Entry 7TO3 (electron microscopy, 2.74 A resolution); this record covers chains A and B of the 4 polymer chains in the assembly.

[Chain A (and B)]
Protein: Cap2
From: Enterobacter cloacae
Notes: chain B of this document is another copy of the same molecule, construct and numbering; everything in this record applies to it too
Amino-acid sequence (600 residues; each row starts with the number of its first residue):
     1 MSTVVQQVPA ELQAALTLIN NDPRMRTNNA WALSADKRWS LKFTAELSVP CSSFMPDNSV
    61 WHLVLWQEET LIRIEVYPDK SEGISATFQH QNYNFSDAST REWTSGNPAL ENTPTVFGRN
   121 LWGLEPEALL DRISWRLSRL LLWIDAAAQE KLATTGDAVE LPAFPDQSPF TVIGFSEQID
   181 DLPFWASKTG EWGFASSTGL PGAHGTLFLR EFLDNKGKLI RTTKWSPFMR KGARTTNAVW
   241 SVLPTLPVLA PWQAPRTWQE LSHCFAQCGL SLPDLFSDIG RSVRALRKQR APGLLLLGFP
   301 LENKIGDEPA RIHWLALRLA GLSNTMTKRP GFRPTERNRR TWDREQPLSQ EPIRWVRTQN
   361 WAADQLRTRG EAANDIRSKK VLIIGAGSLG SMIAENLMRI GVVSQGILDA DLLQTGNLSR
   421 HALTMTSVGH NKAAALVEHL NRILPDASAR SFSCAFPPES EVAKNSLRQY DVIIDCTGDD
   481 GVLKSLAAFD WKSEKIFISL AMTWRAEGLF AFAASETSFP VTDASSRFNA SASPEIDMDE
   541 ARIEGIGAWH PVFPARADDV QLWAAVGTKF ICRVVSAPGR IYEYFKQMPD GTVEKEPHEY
Not modelled in the structure: 1-6, 320-345
Small-molecule neighbours: adenosine monophosphate (AMP): Ile384, Gly385, Ala386, Gly387, Ser388, Leu408, Asp409, Asp411, Lys432, Ala455, Phe456, Cys476, Thr477, Asp479, Val482, Phe553
Reported in the primary citation:
  - conformationally variable residues (order/disorder transition): Leu319 to Val356

[Interface between chain A and chain B]
Pairs across the interface (128; chain A residue first):
  Glu69(A) - Ala455(B)
  Glu69(A) - Phe456(B)
  Glu69(A) - Pro457(B)
  Glu69(A) - Glu459(B)
  Thr70(A) - Ser485(B)  hydrogen bond
  His90(A) - Trp549(B)
  Asn112(A) - His550(B)
  Thr113(A) - Trp549(B)
  Ala158(A) - Ala548(B)
  Ala158(A) - Trp549(B)
  Val159(A) - Gly547(B)
  Glu160(A) - Trp549(B)
  Leu161(A) - Gly547(B)  hydrogen bond (backbone-backbone)
  Leu200(A) - Met425(B)
  Pro201(A) - Thr426(B)
  Gly202(A) - Thr426(B)
  Gly202(A) - His430(B)  hydrogen bond (backbone-side chain)
  Ala203(A) - Met425(B)
  Ala203(A) - Thr426(B)
  Ala203(A) - Val428(B)
  Ala203(A) - His430(B)
  His204(A) - Val428(B)  hydrogen bond (backbone-backbone)
  His204(A) - Gly429(B)  hydrogen bond (side chain-backbone)
  His204(A) - His430(B)
  Arg357(A) - Gln414(B)
  Trp361(A) - Thr415(B)
  Gln365(A) - Gly545(B)
  Gln365(A) - Ile546(B)  hydrogen bond (side chain-backbone)
  Arg367(A) - Arg542(B)  hydrogen bond (backbone-side chain)
  Thr368(A) - Arg542(B)  hydrogen bond (backbone-side chain)
  Thr368(A) - Ile543(B)
  Thr368(A) - Glu544(B)  hydrogen bond (side chain-backbone)
  Thr368(A) - Val552(B)
  Arg369(A) - Gly416(B)
  Arg369(A) - Asn417(B)
  Arg369(A) - Ser419(B)
  Arg369(A) - Arg420(B)
  Arg369(A) - Val552(B)
  Arg369(A) - Phe553(B)
  Arg369(A) - Pro554(B)
  Arg369(A) - Ala555(B)  hydrogen bond (backbone-backbone)
  Gly370(A) - Arg556(B)
  Glu371(A) - Arg542(B)  salt bridge
  Glu371(A) - Arg556(B)
  Arg399(A) - Leu418(B)  hydrogen bond (side chain-backbone)
  Arg399(A) - Ser419(B)
  Arg399(A) - His421(B)  hydrogen bond (side chain-backbone)
  Arg399(A) - Ala422(B)
  Arg399(A) - Leu423(B)  hydrogen bond (side chain-backbone)
  Ile400(A) - Arg556(B)
  Gln414(A) - Arg357(B)
  Thr415(A) - Trp361(B)
  Gly416(A) - Arg369(B)
  Asn417(A) - Arg369(B)
  Leu418(A) - Arg399(B)  hydrogen bond (backbone-side chain)
  Leu418(A) - Ile443(B)
  Ser419(A) - Arg369(B)
  Ser419(A) - Arg399(B)
  Arg420(A) - Arg369(B)
  His421(A) - Arg399(B)  hydrogen bond (backbone-side chain)
  Ala422(A) - Arg399(B)
  Leu423(A) - Arg399(B)  hydrogen bond (backbone-side chain)
  Thr424(A) - Arg442(B)
  Met425(A) - Leu200(B)
  Met425(A) - Ala203(B)
  Met425(A) - Arg442(B)  hydrogen bond (backbone-backbone)
  Met425(A) - Ile443(B)
  Met425(A) - Pro445(B)  hydrophobic
  Thr426(A) - Pro201(B)
  Thr426(A) - Gly202(B)
  Thr426(A) - Ala203(B)
  Val428(A) - Ala203(B)
  Val428(A) - His204(B)  hydrogen bond (backbone-backbone)
  Gly429(A) - His204(B)  hydrogen bond (backbone-side chain)
  His430(A) - Gly202(B)  hydrogen bond (side chain-backbone)
  His430(A) - Ala203(B)
  His430(A) - His204(B)
  Arg442(A) - Thr424(B)
  Arg442(A) - Met425(B)  hydrogen bond (backbone-backbone)
  Ile443(A) - Leu418(B)
  Ile443(A) - Met425(B)
  Pro445(A) - Met425(B)  hydrophobic
  Ala455(A) - Glu69(B)
  Phe456(A) - Glu69(B)
  Pro457(A) - Glu69(B)
  Ser485(A) - Thr70(B)  hydrogen bond
  Arg542(A) - Arg367(B)  hydrogen bond (side chain-backbone)
  Arg542(A) - Thr368(B)  hydrogen bond (side chain-backbone)
  Arg542(A) - Glu371(B)  salt bridge
  Ile543(A) - Thr368(B)
  Glu544(A) - Thr368(B)  hydrogen bond (backbone-side chain)
  Gly545(A) - Gln365(B)
  Ile546(A) - Gln365(B)  hydrogen bond (backbone-side chain)
  Gly547(A) - Val159(B)
  Gly547(A) - Leu161(B)  hydrogen bond (backbone-backbone)
  Ala548(A) - Ala158(B)
  Trp549(A) - His90(B)
  Trp549(A) - Asn112(B)
  Trp549(A) - Ala158(B)
  Trp549(A) - Glu160(B)
  His550(A) - Asn112(B)
  Val552(A) - Thr368(B)
  Val552(A) - Arg369(B)
  Phe553(A) - Arg369(B)
  Pro554(A) - Arg369(B)
  Ala555(A) - Arg369(B)  hydrogen bond (backbone-backbone)
  Arg556(A) - Gly370(B)
  Arg556(A) - Glu371(B)
  Arg556(A) - Ile400(B)
  Arg556(A) - Cys572(B)
  Asp558(A) - Ala565(B)
  Asp558(A) - Lys569(B)  salt bridge
  Asp559(A) - Lys569(B)  salt bridge
  Gln561(A) - Gln561(B)
  Leu562(A) - Leu562(B)  hydrophobic
  Ala565(A) - Asp558(B)
  Lys569(A) - Asp558(B)  salt bridge
  Lys569(A) - Asp559(B)  salt bridge
  Cys572(A) - Arg556(B)
  Arg573(A) - Asp590(B)
  Asp590(A) - Arg573(B)
  Asp590(A) - Lys595(B)
  Thr592(A) - Val593(B)
  Thr592(A) - Lys595(B)
  Val593(A) - Thr592(B)
  Val593(A) - Val593(B)  hydrogen bond (backbone-backbone)
  Lys595(A) - Asp590(B)
  Lys595(A) - Thr592(B)
Also at the interface, not in a pair above, chain A (98 interface residues in all): Asp157, Pro169, Thr206, Phe228, Met229, Leu301, Glu302, Arg311, His313, Gln359, Leu366, Asn396, Leu412, His439, Asn441, Leu444, Glu459, Ala557, Val566, Thr568, Phe585, Gln587, Pro589, Gly591, Glu594
Also at the interface, not in a pair above, chain B (101 interface residues in all): Thr113, Asp157, Pro169, Phe170, Thr206, Phe228, Met229, Leu301, Glu302, Arg311, His313, Gln359, Asp364, Leu366, Ala372, Asn396, Leu412, His439, Asn441, Leu444, Ala557, Val566, Thr568, Phe585, Gln587, Pro589, Gly591, Glu594

[Summary]
Chain A and chain B form an interface of 98 and 101 residues respectively, with 29 hydrogen bonds and 6 salt
bridges. Polar contacts include Glu371(A)-Arg542(B), Asp558(A)-Lys569(B) and Asp559(A)-Lys569(B). Ligands of
chain A: adenosine monophosphate. The paper reports conformational variability at Leu319(A).
Chain A and chain B are both Cap2 (Enterobacter cloacae); the structure, Structure of Enterobacter cloacae
Cap2-CdnD02 2:2 complex, was determined by electron microscopy (same publication as 7TQD, 7TSQ and 7TSX).
